PDB entry 1LCB | X-ray diffraction, 2.50 A resolution | chain A

# Chain A
Protein: Thymidylate synthase
Organism: Lactobacillus casei
Notes: EC 2.1.1.45
UniProtKB: P00469 (TYSY_LACCA); numbering as in UniProt (aligned over 1-316)
Amino-acid sequence (316 residues; each row starts with the number of its first residue):
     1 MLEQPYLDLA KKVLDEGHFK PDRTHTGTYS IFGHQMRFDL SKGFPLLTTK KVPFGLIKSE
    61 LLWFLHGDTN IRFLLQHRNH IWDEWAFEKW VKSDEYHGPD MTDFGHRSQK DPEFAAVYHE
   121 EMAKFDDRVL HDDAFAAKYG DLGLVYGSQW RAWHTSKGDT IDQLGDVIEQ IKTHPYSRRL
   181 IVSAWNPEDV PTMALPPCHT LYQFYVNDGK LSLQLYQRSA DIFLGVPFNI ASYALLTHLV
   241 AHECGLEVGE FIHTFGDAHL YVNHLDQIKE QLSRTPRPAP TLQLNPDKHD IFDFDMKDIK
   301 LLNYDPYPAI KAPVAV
Small-molecule neighbours:
  - dihydrofolic acid (DHF): I81, L195, D221, L224, G225, F228, Y261, I310, K311, A312, V316
  - thymidine-5'-phosphate (TMP): R23, W82, R178, R179, L195, C198, H199, Q217, R218, S219, A220, D221, G225, N229, H259, Y261
Swiss-Prot annotation at these positions:
  - active site: C198 (Nucleophile)
  - binding site (dUMP): R23, R178, R179, R218 to D221, N229, H259 to Y261
  - binding site ((6R)-5,10-methylene-5,6,7,8-tetrahydrofolate): D221, A315

# In short
Bound to chain A: thymidine-5'-phosphate and dihydrofolic acid. UniProt lists active-site residue C198, 11
dUMP-binding residues and (6R)-5,10-methylene-5,6,7,8-tetrahydrofolate-binding residues D221 and A315.
Chain A is Thymidylate synthase (Lactobacillus casei); the structure, Lactobacillus casei thymidylate synthase
ternary complex with dtmp and H2FOLATE, was determined by X-ray diffraction together with 2TDM, 1LCA, 1LCE and
1THY from the same study.
